Entry 3JQJ (X-ray diffraction, 1.90 A resolution); this record covers chains C and F of the 6 polymer chains in the assembly.

[Chain C (and F)]
Protein: Molybdenum cofactor biosynthesis protein C
From: Thermus thermophilus
Notes: chain F of this document is another copy of the same molecule, construct and numbering; everything in this record applies to it too
UniProt: Q5SHE1 (Q5SHE1_THET8); residue numbers follow UniProt; this construct covers 1-157
Sequence (157 residues; each row starts with the number of its first residue):
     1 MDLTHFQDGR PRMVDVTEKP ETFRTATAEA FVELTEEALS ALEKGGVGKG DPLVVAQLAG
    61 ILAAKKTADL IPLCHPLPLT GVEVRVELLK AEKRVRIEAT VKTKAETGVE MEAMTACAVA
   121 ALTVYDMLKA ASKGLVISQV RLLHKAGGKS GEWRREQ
Not modelled in the structure: 1-8, 156-157 (chain F: 1-9, 157)
Residues lining bound ligands: r-1,2-propanediol (PGR): Ala64, Lys65, Lys66, Thr67, Ala68, His75, Pro76, Leu77, Leu79, Glu112
What the authors report for this chain:
  - binding site for phosphate ion: Lys49, Cys74, His75, Asp126, Lys129

[Chain C / chain F interface]
Residue-residue contacts (38):
  Arg10(C) - Gln57(F)
  Arg10(C) - Glu83(F)  salt bridge
  Arg10(C) - Val84(F)  hydrogen bond (side chain-backbone)
  Arg10(C) - Arg85(F)
  Pro11(C) - Gln57(F)  hydrogen bond (backbone-side chain)
  Pro11(C) - Leu58(F)  hydrophobic
  Pro11(C) - Ile61(F)
  Arg12(C) - Val82(F)
  Arg12(C) - Glu83(F)  salt bridge
  Met13(C) - Ile61(F)  hydrophobic
  Met13(C) - Lys65(F)
  Met13(C) - Gly81(F)
  Met13(C) - Val82(F)  hydrogen bond (backbone-backbone)
  Val14(C) - Thr80(F)
  Asp15(C) - Thr80(F)
  Asp15(C) - Lys102(F)  salt bridge
  Val16(C) - Thr80(F)  hydrogen bond (backbone-backbone)
  Thr17(C) - Phe23(F)
  Thr17(C) - Thr80(F)  hydrogen bond
  Thr17(C) - Lys102(F)
  Thr17(C) - Lys104(F)  hydrogen bond (backbone-side chain)
  Lys19(C) - Lys104(F)  hydrogen bond (backbone-side chain)
  Glu21(C) - Glu21(F)
  Ala68(C) - Lys65(F)  hydrogen bond (backbone-side chain)
  Asp69(C) - Lys66(F)  salt bridge
  Ile71(C) - Lys65(F)  hydrogen bond (backbone-side chain)
  Pro72(C) - Ile61(F)
  Pro72(C) - Leu62(F)  hydrophobic
  Pro72(C) - Lys65(F)  hydrogen bond (backbone-side chain)
  Leu73(C) - Ile61(F)  hydrophobic
  Cys74(C) - Lys65(F)  hydrogen bond (backbone-side chain)
  His75(C) - Leu79(F)
  His75(C) - Thr80(F)
  Pro76(C) - Lys65(F)
  Pro76(C) - Pro78(F)
  Pro76(C) - Leu79(F)
  Glu106(C) - Thr80(F)
  Glu106(C) - Lys104(F)
Other interface residues (no listed pair), chain F (20 interface residues in all): Leu77, Thr103

[Overview]
The interface between chain C and chain F involves 19 residues on one side and 20 on the other; the contacts
include 11 hydrogen bonds and 4 salt bridges. Among the polar pairs are Arg10(C)-Glu83(F), Arg12(C)-Glu83(F)
and Asp15(C)-Lys102(F). From the paper: a binding site for phosphate ion at Lys49(C), Cys74(C) and His75(C)
among others.
Both chains are Molybdenum cofactor biosynthesis protein C (Thermus thermophilus). Entry 3JQJ (Crystal
structure of the molybdenum cofactor biosynthesis protein C (TTHA1789) from Thermus Theromophilus HB8) was
determined by X-ray diffraction together with 3JQK and 3JQM from the same study.
